PDB entry 8YOD | electron microscopy, 6.80 A resolution (low resolution: residue-level contacts below are approximate; hydrogen-bond / salt-bridge calls are withheld) | chains A and B of the 4 polymer chains in the assembly

[Chain A (and B)]
Name: DNA topoisomerase medium subunit
From: Escherichia phage T4
Notes: EC 5.6.2.2; chain B of this document is another copy of the same molecule, construct and numbering; everything in this record applies to it too
Reference sequence: P07065 (TOP5_BPT4); numbering as in UniProt (aligned over 1-442)
Chain sequence (452 residues; numbered 1 to 452; the number before each row is that of its first residue):
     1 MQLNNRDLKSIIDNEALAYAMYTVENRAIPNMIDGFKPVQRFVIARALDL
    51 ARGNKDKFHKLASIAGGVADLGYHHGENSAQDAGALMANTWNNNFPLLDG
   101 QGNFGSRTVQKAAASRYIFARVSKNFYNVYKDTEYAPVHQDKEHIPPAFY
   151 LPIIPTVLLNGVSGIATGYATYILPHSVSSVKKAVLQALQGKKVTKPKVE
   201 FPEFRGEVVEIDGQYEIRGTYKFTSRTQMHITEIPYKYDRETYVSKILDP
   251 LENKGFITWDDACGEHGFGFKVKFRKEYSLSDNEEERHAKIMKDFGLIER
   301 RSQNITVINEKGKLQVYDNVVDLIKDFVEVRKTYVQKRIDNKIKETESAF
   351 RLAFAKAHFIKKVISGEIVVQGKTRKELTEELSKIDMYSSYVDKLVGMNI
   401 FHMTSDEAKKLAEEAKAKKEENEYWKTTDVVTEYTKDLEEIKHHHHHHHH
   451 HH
Unresolved in the structure: 1-9, 443-452
Sequence notes: expression tag (443-452)
Swiss-Prot annotation at these positions:
  - active site: Tyr-117 (O-(5'-phospho-DNA)-tyrosine intermediate)

[Chain A / chain B interface]
Contacting residue pairs (40; chain A residue first):
  Ile-364(A) with Gly-372(B); Thr-374(B)
  Ser-365(A) with Gln-371(B)
  Gly-366(A) with Gln-371(B)
  Val-370(A) with Val-370(B); Met-403(B)
  Gln-371(A) with Ser-365(B); Gly-366(B)
  Gly-372(A) with Ser-365(B); Met-403(B)
  Lys-373(A) with Met-403(B)
  Arg-375(A) with Thr-404(B)
  Lys-376(A) with Ile-400(B); Phe-401(B); Met-403(B); Thr-404(B)
  Val-396(A) with Asn-399(B); Ile-400(B); Phe-401(B)
  Gly-397(A) with Asn-399(B)
  Met-398(A) with Met-398(B); Asn-399(B); Ile-400(B)
  Asn-399(A) with Val-396(B); Gly-397(B); Met-398(B); Asn-399(B)
  Ile-400(A) with Val-396(B); Met-398(B)
  Phe-401(A) with Val-396(B)
  Met-403(A) with Val-370(B); Gln-371(B); Gly-372(B); Lys-373(B); Thr-374(B)
  Thr-404(A) with Arg-375(B); Lys-376(B)
  Ser-405(A) with Thr-374(B); Arg-375(B)
  Asp-406(A) with Arg-375(B)
Other interface residues (no listed pair), chain A (21 interface residues in all): Val-363, Asp-393
Other interface residues (no listed pair), chain B (20 interface residues in all): Ile-364, Leu-378, His-402

[Summary]
21 residues of chain A and 20 residues of chain B are in contact. From UniProt: active-site residue Tyr-117(A)
on chain A.
Chain A and chain B are both DNA topoisomerase medium subunit (Escherichia phage T4); the structure, structure
of phage T6 apo full-length topoisomerase II, was determined by electron microscopy (same publication as 8YLU,
8YO3, 8YO4, 8YO5, 8YO7 and 8YON).
